Entry 9KM0 (electron microscopy, 2.78 A resolution); this record covers chains 1 and M of the 39 polymer chains in the assembly.

Chain 1:
Protein: Antenna pigment protein alpha chain
Source organism: Dinoroseobacter shibae DFL 12
UniProt: A8LQ15 (A8LQ15_DINSH); numbering as in UniProt (aligned over 1-53)
Amino-acid sequence (53 residues; row label = number of the first residue in the row):
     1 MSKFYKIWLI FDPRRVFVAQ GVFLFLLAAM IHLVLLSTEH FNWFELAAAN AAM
Unresolved in the structure: 1, 52-53
Ligand contacts:
  - Spheroidenone (A1EFU; (4E,16E,26E)-2-methoxy-2,6,10,14,19,23,27,31-octamethyl-dotriaconta-4,6,8,10,12,14,16,18,20,22,26,30-dodecaen-3-one), molecule 1: Lys3, Phe4, Lys6, Ile7, Ile10
  - Spheroidenone (A1EFU), molecule 2: Phe17, Gln20, Gly21
  - Spheroidenone (A1EFU), molecule 3: Phe17, Gln20, Phe23, Leu24, Leu27, Met30, Ile31
  - Spheroidenone (A1EFU), molecule 4: Phe25, Ala28, Ala29, His32, Leu36
  - bacteriochlorophyll a (BCL), molecule 1: Phe4, Ile7, Trp8, Phe11, Val16, Gln20, Phe23, Ile31
  - bacteriochlorophyll a (BCL), molecule 2: Gly21, Leu24, Phe25, Ala28, His32, Leu35, Trp43, Phe44
  - bacteriochlorophyll a (BCL), molecule 3: Leu24, Leu27, Ala28, Ile31, His32, Leu35, Phe41

Chain M:
Protein: Reaction center protein M chain
Source organism: Dinoroseobacter shibae DFL 12
UniProt: A8LQ17 (A8LQ17_DINSH); residues 1-330 here = UniProt positions 1-330
Amino-acid sequence (330 residues; row label = number of the first residue in the row):
     1 MPEYQNIFTQ VQVQGPAELG VDNENNLTEE RTTGTGFSQL IGWIGNAQLG PIYLGWFGII
    61 SLVTGTLWFN IVGFNMLSQV GYSIPEFIRQ LFWLALEPPS PEYGLRMPPL DDGGWFIIAS
   121 FFLLVSVISW WLRSYQLAEM HKMGKHVAWA FAAAIWLFLV LGLFRPILMG SWSEAVPYGI
   181 FPHLDWTTAF SIRYGNLYYN PFHALSIVFL YGSVLLFAMH GATILAVTRF GGDRELEQIY
   241 DRGTASERAG LFWRWTMGFN ATMEGIHRWA WWFAVLTPIT GGIGILLTGT VVDNWFLWAV
   301 EHNFAPDYTQ DYGYEAYTTY DGFLGREEGN
Unresolved in the structure: 1, 327-330
Ion coordination: Fe ion: His220, Glu235, His267 (shared with 2 residues of chain L)
Ligand contacts:
  - Spheroidenone (A1EFU; (4E,16E,26E)-2-methoxy-2,6,10,14,19,23,27,31-octamethyl-dotriaconta-4,6,8,10,12,14,16,18,20,22,26,30-dodecaen-3-one): Trp68, Phe69, Asn70, Val72, Gly73, Phe74, Met76, Phe87, Leu91, Ile117, Ser120, Phe121, Leu123, Leu124, Phe158, Leu161, Gly162, Leu163, Trp172, Val176, Pro177, Tyr178, Gly179, Ile180, His183
  - bacteriochlorophyll a (BCL), molecule 1: Trp68, Phe69, Leu91, Phe92, Phe158, Leu161, Val176, Ile180, His183, Leu184, Trp186, Thr187
  - bacteriochlorophyll a (BCL), molecule 2: Thr187, Tyr198, His203, Ala204, Ile207, Val208, Tyr211, Gly212, Leu215
  - bacteriochlorophyll a / bacteriopheophytin a: Ser61, Leu62, Gly65, Thr66, Trp68, Phe69, Asn70, Leu123, Ser126, Val127, Trp130, Val147, Ala150, Phe151, Ala154, Ile155, Leu157, Phe158, Leu161, Trp186, Thr187, Thr188, Phe190, Ser191, Leu197, Tyr198, His203, Ser206, Ile207, Leu210, Tyr211, Ala274, Thr277, Pro278, Thr280, Gly281, Gly282, Ile285
  - bacteriopheophytin a (BPH): Tyr211, Val214, Leu215, Ala218, Met219, Trp253, Thr256, Met257
  - MW9 ((21R,24R,27S)-24,27,28-trihydroxy-18,24-dioxo-19,23,25-trioxa-24lambda~5~-phosphaoctacosan-21-yl (9Z)-octadec-9-enoate), molecule 1: Asn25, Asn26, Glu29, Glu30, Tyr53, Gly55, Trp56, Phe57, Ile60, Leu124, Val125, Ile128, Ser129, Trp131, Leu132, Tyr135, Gln136, Glu139, Met140
  - MW9, molecule 2: Ser83, Ile84, Pro85
  - MW9, molecule 3: Gly144, Lys145, His146, Trp149, Ala152, Ala153, Trp156, Arg268, Trp271, Trp272, Val275, Ile279, Ile283
  - MW9, molecule 4: Pro201, Ala204, Leu205, Val208, Trp298, His302, Phe304
  - ubiquinone-10 (U10): Leu215, Leu216, Met219, His220, Thr223, Ile224, Ser246, Ala249, Gly250, Trp253, Met257, Phe259, Asn260, Ala261, Thr262, Met263, Ile266, Trp269, Phe273

Interface between chain 1 and chain M:
Pairs across the interface - 14 pairs, chain 1 then chain M:
  Arg15(1) - Trp56(M)
  Ala19(1) - Trp56(M)  hydrophobic
  Val22(1) - Ile60(M)  hydrophobic
  Leu26(1) - Thr64(M)
  Leu26(1) - Phe121(M)  hydrophobic
  Leu26(1) - Phe122(M)  hydrophobic
  Leu33(1) - Met107(M)
  Val34(1) - Ile118(M)  hydrophobic
  Leu36(1) - Met107(M)  hydrophobic
  Ser37(1) - Met107(M)
  Ser37(1) - Pro108(M)
  Ser37(1) - Pro109(M)
  Ser37(1) - Leu110(M)
  Glu45(1) - Arg106(M)  salt bridge
Interface residues without a listed pair, chain 1 (12 interface residues in all): Val18, Ala29, Met30

Overview:
12 residues of chain 1 and 11 residues of chain M are in contact, with 1 salt bridge. Its one salt-bridged
contact is Glu45(1)-Arg106(M). Chain 1 binds 3 copies of bacteriochlorophyll a and 4 copies of Spheroidenone.
Here chain 1 is Antenna pigment protein alpha chain and chain M is Reaction center protein M chain, both from
Dinoroseobacter shibae DFL 12. Entry 9KM0 (Cryo-EM structure of a tri-heme cytochrome-associated RC-LH1
complex from a marine photoheterotrophic bacterium, purified with EDTA-2Na-containing ...) was determined by
electron microscopy together with 8YY9 and 8YZ2 from the same study.
